6SDM - chains A and B of the 4 polymer chains in the assembly; structure by X-ray diffraction, 2.85 A resolution.

== Chain A (and B) ==
Molecule: NADP-dependent isopropanol dehydrogenase
Source organism: Thermoanaerobacter brockii
Notes: EC 1.1.1.80; chain B of this document is another copy of the same molecule, construct and numbering; everything in this record applies to it too
UniProt: P14941 (ADH_THEBR); residues 1-352 here = UniProt positions 1-352
Chain sequence (354 residues; each row starts with the number of its first residue; numbers below 1 keep their minus sign (His-1 is residue -1)):
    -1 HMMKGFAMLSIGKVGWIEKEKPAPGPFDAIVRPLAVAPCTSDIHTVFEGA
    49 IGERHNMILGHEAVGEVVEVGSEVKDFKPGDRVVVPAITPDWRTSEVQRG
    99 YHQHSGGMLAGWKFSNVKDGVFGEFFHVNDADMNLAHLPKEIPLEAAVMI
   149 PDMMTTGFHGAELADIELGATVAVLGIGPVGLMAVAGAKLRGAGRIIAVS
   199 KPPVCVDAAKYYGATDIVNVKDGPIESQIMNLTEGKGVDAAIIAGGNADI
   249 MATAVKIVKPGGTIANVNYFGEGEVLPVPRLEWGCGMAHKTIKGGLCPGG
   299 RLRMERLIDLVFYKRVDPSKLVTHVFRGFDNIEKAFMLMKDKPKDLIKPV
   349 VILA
Sequence notes: expression tag (-1 to 0); conflict Ser198 (Gly in P14941), Lys199 (Ser in P14941), Pro200 (Arg in P14941), Val218 (Tyr in P14941)
UniProt features mapped onto this chain:
  - binding site (Zn(2+)): Cys37, His59, Asp150
  - binding site (NADP(+)): Ile175 to Val178, Val265 to Tyr267, Lys340
Bound ions: Zn2+: Cys37, His59
From the paper describing this entry:
  - specificity-determining residues: Ser198, Lys199

== How chain A and chain B interact ==
Contacting residue pairs (99):
  Arg97(A) - Asp237(B)
  Arg97(A) - Lys257(B)
  Arg97(A) - Pro258(B)  hydrogen bond (side chain-backbone)
  Tyr99(A) - Gly259(B)  hydrogen bond (side chain-backbone)
  Tyr99(A) - His287(B)
  Gln101(A) - His287(B)
  His102(A) - Pro258(B)
  His102(A) - Met285(B)  hydrogen bond (side chain-backbone)
  His102(A) - Ala286(B)
  His102(A) - His287(B)  hydrogen bond
  Met106(A) - Pro258(B)  hydrophobic
  Met106(A) - Leu279(B)
  Met106(A) - Glu280(B)
  Met106(A) - Gly282(B)
  Met106(A) - Ala286(B)  hydrophobic
  Leu107(A) - Gly282(B)
  Leu107(A) - Met285(B)  hydrophobic
  His157(A) - His287(B)  hydrogen bond
  Met249(A) - Trp281(B)  hydrophobic
  Lys257(A) - Arg97(B)
  Pro258(A) - Arg97(B)  hydrogen bond (backbone-side chain)
  Pro258(A) - His102(B)
  Gly259(A) - Tyr99(B)  hydrogen bond (backbone-side chain)
  Asn264(A) - Gly284(B)  hydrogen bond (side chain-backbone)
  Val265(A) - Met285(B)
  Asn266(A) - Cys283(B)
  Asn266(A) - Gly284(B)
  Tyr267(A) - Cys283(B)  hydrophobic
  Tyr267(A) - Met285(B)  hydrophobic
  Phe268(A) - Arg278(B)  hydrogen bond (backbone-side chain)
  Phe268(A) - Cys283(B)  hydrogen bond (backbone-backbone)
  Gly269(A) - Arg278(B)  hydrogen bond (backbone-side chain)
  Glu270(A) - Arg278(B)
  Gly271(A) - Arg278(B)  hydrogen bond (backbone-side chain)
  Glu272(A) - Pro277(B)
  Glu272(A) - Arg278(B)  hydrogen bond (backbone-backbone)
  Val273(A) - Pro275(B)  hydrophobic
  Val273(A) - Val276(B)
  Leu274(A) - Leu274(B)
  Leu274(A) - Val276(B)  hydrogen bond (backbone-backbone)
  Leu274(A) - Trp281(B)  hydrophobic
  Pro275(A) - Val273(B)  hydrophobic
  Val276(A) - Val273(B)
  Val276(A) - Leu274(B)  hydrogen bond (backbone-backbone)
  Val276(A) - Val276(B)  hydrophobic
  Pro277(A) - Glu272(B)
  Arg278(A) - Phe268(B)  hydrogen bond (side chain-backbone)
  Arg278(A) - Gly269(B)  hydrogen bond (side chain-backbone)
  Arg278(A) - Glu270(B)
  Arg278(A) - Gly271(B)  hydrogen bond (side chain-backbone)
  Arg278(A) - Glu272(B)  hydrogen bond (backbone-backbone)
  Leu279(A) - Met106(B)
  Trp281(A) - Met249(B)  hydrophobic
  Trp281(A) - Asn264(B)
  Trp281(A) - Leu274(B)  hydrophobic
  Trp281(A) - Ile290(B)  hydrophobic
  Trp281(A) - Lys291(B)
  Trp281(A) - Gly292(B)
  Gly282(A) - Met106(B)
  Cys283(A) - Asn266(B)
  Cys283(A) - Tyr267(B)  hydrophobic
  Cys283(A) - Phe268(B)  hydrogen bond (backbone-backbone)
  Gly284(A) - Asn264(B)  hydrogen bond (backbone-side chain)
  Gly284(A) - Asn266(B)
  Gly284(A) - Gly292(B)
  Gly284(A) - Gly293(B)  hydrogen bond (backbone-backbone)
  Met285(A) - His102(B)  hydrogen bond (backbone-side chain)
  Met285(A) - Leu107(B)  hydrophobic
  Met285(A) - Val265(B)
  Met285(A) - Tyr267(B)
  Met285(A) - Gly292(B)
  Met285(A) - Gly293(B)
  Met285(A) - Leu294(B)  hydrogen bond (backbone-backbone)
  Ala286(A) - His102(B)  hydrogen bond (backbone-side chain)
  Ala286(A) - Met106(B)  hydrophobic
  Ala286(A) - Gly292(B)  hydrogen bond (backbone-backbone)
  His287(A) - Tyr99(B)
  His287(A) - Gln101(B)
  His287(A) - His102(B)  hydrogen bond
  His287(A) - His157(B)  hydrogen bond
  His287(A) - Gly292(B)  hydrogen bond (backbone-backbone)
  His287(A) - Gly293(B)
  His287(A) - Leu294(B)
  Thr289(A) - Thr289(B)
  Thr289(A) - Ile290(B)
  Thr289(A) - Lys291(B)
  Ile290(A) - Thr289(B)
  Ile290(A) - Ile290(B)  hydrogen bond (backbone-backbone)
  Lys291(A) - Trp281(B)
  Gly292(A) - Trp281(B)
  Gly292(A) - Gly284(B)
  Gly292(A) - Met285(B)
  Gly292(A) - Ala286(B)  hydrogen bond (backbone-backbone)
  Gly292(A) - His287(B)  hydrogen bond (backbone-backbone)
  Gly293(A) - Gly284(B)  hydrogen bond (backbone-backbone)
  Gly293(A) - Met285(B)
  Gly293(A) - His287(B)
  Leu294(A) - Met285(B)  hydrogen bond (backbone-backbone)
  Leu294(A) - His287(B)
Interface residues without a listed pair, chain A (44 interface residues in all): Leu161, Asp237, Glu280, Lys288
Interface residues without a listed pair, chain B (43 interface residues in all): Lys288

== Overview ==
44 residues of chain A and 43 residues of chain B are in contact, with 34 hydrogen bonds. Among the polar
pairs are Arg97(A)-Pro258(B), Tyr99(A)-Gly259(B) and His102(A)-Met285(B). Cys37(A) and His59(A) coordinate
Zn2+. Curated annotation (UniProt) lists 3 Zn2+-binding residues and 8 NADP+-binding residues on chain A. From
the paper: specificity determinants Ser198(A) and Lys199(A).
Chain A and chain B are both NADP-dependent isopropanol dehydrogenase (Thermoanaerobacter brockii); the
structure, NADH-dependent variant of TBADH, was determined by X-ray diffraction (same publication as 6SCH).
